Entry 7R5S (electron microscopy, 2.83 A resolution); this record covers chains H and I of the 17 polymer chains in the assembly.

== Chain H ==
Name: Centromere protein H
Source organism: Homo sapiens
Reference sequence: Q9H3R5 (CENPH_HUMAN); numbering as in UniProt (aligned over 1-247)
Sequence (247 residues; numbered 1 to 247; the number before each row is that of its first residue):
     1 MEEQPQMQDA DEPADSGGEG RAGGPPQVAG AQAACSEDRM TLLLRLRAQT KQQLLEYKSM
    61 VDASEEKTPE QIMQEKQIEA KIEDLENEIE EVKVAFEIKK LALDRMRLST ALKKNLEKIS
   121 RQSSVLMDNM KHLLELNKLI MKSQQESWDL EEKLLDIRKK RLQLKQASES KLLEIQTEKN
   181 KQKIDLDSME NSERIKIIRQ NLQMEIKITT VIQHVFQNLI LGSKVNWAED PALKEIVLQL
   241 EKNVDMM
Unresolved in the structure: 1-34, 66-74
Swiss-Prot annotation at these positions:
  - modified residue: Met1 (N-acetylmethionine), Ser16 (Phosphoserine), Thr68 (Phosphothreonine)
  - cross-link: Lys67 (Glycyl lysine isopeptide (Lys-Gly) (interchain with G-Cter in SUMO2))

== Chain I ==
Name: Centromere protein I
Source organism: Homo sapiens
Reference sequence: Q92674 (CENPI_HUMAN); residue numbers follow UniProt; this construct covers 1-756
Sequence (756 residues; numbered 1 to 756; the number before each row is that of its first residue):
     1 MSPQKRVKNV QAQNRTSQGS SSFQTTLSAW KVKQDPSNSK NISKHGQNNP VGDYEHADDQ
    61 AEEDALQMAV GYFEKGPIKA SQNKDKTLEK HLKTVENVAW KNGLASEEID ILLNIALSGK
   121 FGNAVNTRIL KCMIPATVIS EDSVVKAVSW LCVGKCSGST KVLFYRWLVA MFDFIDRKEQ
   181 INLLYGFFFA SLQDDALCPY VCHLLYLLTK KENVKPFRVR KLLDLQAKMG MQPHLQALLS
   241 LYKFFAPALI SVSLPVRKKI YFKNSENLWK TALLAVKQRN RGPSPEPLKL MLGPANVRPL
   301 KRKWNSLSVI PVLNSSSYTK ECGKKEMSLS DCLNRSGSFP LEQLQSFPQL LQNIHCLELP
   361 SQMGSVLNNS LLLHYINCVR DEPVLLRFYY WLSQTLQEEC IWYKVNNYEH GKEFTNFLDT
   421 IIRAECFLQE GFYSCEAFLY KSLPLWDGLC CRSQFLQLVS WIPFSSFSEV KPLLFDHLAQ
   481 LFFTSTIYFK CSVLQSLKEL LQNWLLWLSM DIHMKPVTNS PLETTLGGSM NSVSKLIHYV
   541 GWLSTTAMRL ESNNTFLLHF ILDFYEKVCD IYINYNLPLV VLFPPGIFYS ALLSLDTSIL
   601 NQLCFIMHRY RKNLTAAKKN ELVQKTKSEF NFSSKTYQEF NHYLTSMVGC LWTSKPFGKG
   661 IYIDPEILEK TGVAEYKNSL NVVHHPSFLS YAVSFLLQES PEERTVNVSS IRGKKWSWYL
   721 DYLFSQGLQG LKLFIRSSVH HSSIPRAEGI NCNNQY
Unresolved in the structure: 1-60, 257, 283-307, 515-523, 626-630, 699-716, 741-756

== Chain H / chain I interface ==
Contacting residue pairs (75; chain H residue first):
  Glu90(H) - Thr545(I)
  Glu90(H) - Arg549(I)  salt bridge
  Lys93(H) - Arg549(I)
  Val94(H) - Arg549(I)
  Glu97(H) - Arg549(I)  salt bridge
  Ile98(H) - Pro585(I)
  Ile98(H) - Tyr589(I)  hydrophobic
  Lys99(H) - Tyr662(I)
  Lys99(H) - Ile663(I)
  Ala102(H) - Leu593(I)  hydrophobic
  Ala102(H) - Ile661(I)  hydrophobic
  Arg105(H) - Leu593(I)  hydrogen bond (side chain-backbone)
  Arg105(H) - Leu595(I)
  Met106(H) - Phe657(I)  hydrophobic
  Arg107(H) - Thr671(I)
  Ser109(H) - Ser679(I)  hydrogen bond (side chain-backbone)
  Ser109(H) - His684(I)  hydrogen bond (side chain-backbone)
  Ser109(H) - Pro686(I)
  Thr110(H) - Val673(I)
  Leu112(H) - Leu689(I)  hydrophobic
  Lys113(H) - His684(I)
  Ser120(H) - Leu696(I)
  Met127(H) - Val693(I)  hydrophobic
  Met130(H) - Leu689(I)  hydrophobic
  Met130(H) - Ser690(I)
  Leu134(H) - Tyr691(I)  hydrophobic
  Leu134(H) - Gln726(I)
  Asn137(H) - Tyr691(I)
  Lys138(H) - Gln726(I)
  Met141(H) - Gly727(I)
  Met141(H) - Leu728(I)  hydrophobic
  Gln145(H) - Gln729(I)
  Trp148(H) - Glu566(I)  hydrogen bond
  Trp148(H) - Phe605(I)  hydrophobic
  Glu151(H) - Lys567(I)  salt bridge
  Leu155(H) - Tyr575(I)
  Arg158(H) - Gln429(I)
  Lys159(H) - Met510(I)
  Lys159(H) - Asn574(I)  hydrogen bond (side chain-backbone)
  Arg161(H) - Phe427(I)
  Arg161(H) - Gln429(I)
  Leu162(H) - Gln429(I)
  Leu162(H) - Leu506(I)
  Leu162(H) - Met510(I)  hydrophobic
  Gln163(H) - Met510(I)
  Lys165(H) - Asn377(I)
  Lys165(H) - Leu428(I)
  Gln166(H) - Trp507(I)
  Glu169(H) - Cys378(I)
  Glu169(H) - Arg380(I)
  Leu172(H) - Cys378(I)
  Gln176(H) - His355(I)  hydrogen bond (side chain-backbone)
  Leu186(H) - Leu329(I)
  Leu186(H) - Arg335(I)
  Asp187(H) - Ser330(I)  hydrogen bond
  Arg199(H) - Glu326(I)
  Arg199(H) - Met327(I)  hydrogen bond (side chain-backbone)
  Gln203(H) - Met327(I)
  His214(H) - Lys215(I)  hydrogen bond
  His214(H) - Phe217(I)
  Gln217(H) - Gly186(I)
  Leu221(H) - Phe187(I)  hydrophobic
  Leu221(H) - Ala190(I)  hydrophobic
  Asn226(H) - Ser149(I)  hydrogen bond
  Asn226(H) - Trp150(I)
  Asn226(H) - Val153(I)
  Trp227(H) - Val145(I)  hydrophobic
  Trp227(H) - Ser149(I)
  Ala228(H) - Ser149(I)
  Lys234(H) - Asp142(I)  salt bridge
  Leu238(H) - Leu183(I)
  Glu241(H) - Leu183(I)
  Glu241(H) - Asn213(I)
  Glu241(H) - Arg218(I)  salt bridge
  Lys242(H) - Leu183(I)
Also at the interface, not in a pair above, chain H (61 interface residues in all): Leu101, Leu103, Leu116, Ile140, Gln144, Ser168, Ile175, Lys183, Glu190, Lys224, Asp245, Met246
Also at the interface, not in a pair above, chain I (85 interface residues in all): Lys146, Cys152, Gln180, Asn182, Leu184, Tyr185, Ser328, Leu333, Asn334, Ile354, Cys356, Tyr375, Val379, Cys426, Glu430, Gly586, Ser590, Asp596, Thr597, Ser598, Asn601, Gln602, Pro656, Gly660, Ile667, Leu668, Leu680, Tyr722

== Overview ==
The interface between chain H and chain I involves 61 residues on one side and 85 on the other; the contacts
include 10 hydrogen bonds and 5 salt bridges. Polar pairs include Glu90(H)-Arg549(I), Glu97(H)-Arg549(I) and
Glu151(H)-Lys567(I).
Here chain H is Centromere protein H and chain I is Centromere protein I, both from Homo sapiens. Entry 7R5S
(Structure of the human CCAN bound to alpha satellite DNA) was determined by electron microscopy together with
7PB4, 7PB8, 7PII, 7PKN, 7R5R, 7R5V, 7YWX and 7YYH from the same study.
